PDB entry 9DIY | electron microscopy, 5.36 A resolution (low resolution: residue-level contacts below are approximate; hydrogen-bond / salt-bridge calls are withheld) | chains A and C of the 3 polymer chains in the assembly

== Chain A ==
Protein: Envelope glycoprotein H
Organism: Human betaherpesvirus 5
UniProt: A8T7F0 (A8T7F0_HCMV); numbering as in UniProt (aligned over 30-709)
Sequence (680 residues; row label = number of the first residue in the row):
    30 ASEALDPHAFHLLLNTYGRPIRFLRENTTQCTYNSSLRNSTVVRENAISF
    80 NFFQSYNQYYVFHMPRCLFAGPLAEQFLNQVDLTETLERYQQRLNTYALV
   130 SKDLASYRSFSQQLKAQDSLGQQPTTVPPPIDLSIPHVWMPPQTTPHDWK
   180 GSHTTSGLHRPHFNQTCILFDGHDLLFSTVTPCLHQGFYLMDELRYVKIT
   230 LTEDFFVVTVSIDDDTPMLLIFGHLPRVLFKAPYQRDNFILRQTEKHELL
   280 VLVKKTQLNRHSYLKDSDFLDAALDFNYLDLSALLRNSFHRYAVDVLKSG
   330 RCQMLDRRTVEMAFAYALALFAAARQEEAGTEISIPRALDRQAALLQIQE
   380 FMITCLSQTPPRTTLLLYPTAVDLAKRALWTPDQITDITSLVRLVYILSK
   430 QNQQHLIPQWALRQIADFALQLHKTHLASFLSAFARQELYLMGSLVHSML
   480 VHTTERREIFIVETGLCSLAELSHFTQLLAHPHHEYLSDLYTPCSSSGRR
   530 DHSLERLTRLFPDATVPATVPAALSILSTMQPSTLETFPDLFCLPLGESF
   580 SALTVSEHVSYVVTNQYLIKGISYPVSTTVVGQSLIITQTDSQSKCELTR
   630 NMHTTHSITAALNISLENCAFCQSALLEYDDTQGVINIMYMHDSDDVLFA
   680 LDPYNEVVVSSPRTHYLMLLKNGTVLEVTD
Disordered / not traced: 30-37, 135-187, 310-709
Disulfides: Cys196-Cys212
Covalently attached groups: N-acetylglucosamine (NAG) linked to Asn56, Asn63, Asn193

== Chain C ==
Protein: UL116
Organism: Human betaherpesvirus 5
UniProt: A8T7J8 (A8T7J8_HCMV); numbering as in UniProt (aligned over 25-313)
Sequence (332 residues; each row starts with the number of its first residue):
    25 VETNATTVTSTTAAAATTNTTVATTGTTTTSPNVTSTTSNTVITPTTVSS
    75 VSNLTSSATSIPISTSTVSGTRNTRNNNTTTIGTNVTSPSPSVSILTTVT
   125 PAATSTTSNNGDVTSDYTPTFDLENITTTRAPTRPPAQDLCSHNLSIILY
   175 EEESQSSVDIAVDEEEPELEDDDEYDELWFPLYFEAECNLNYTLQYVNHS
   225 CDYSVRQSSVSFPPWRDIDSVTFVPRNLSNCSAHGLAVIVAGNQTWYVNP
   275 FSLAHLLDAIYNVLGIEDLSANFRRQLAPYRHTLIVPQTGGSGGSGSDDD
   325 DKAGWSHPQFEKGGGSGGGSGGGSWSHPQFEK
Disordered / not traced: 25-202, 309-356
Disulfides: Cys225-Cys255
Covalently attached groups: N-acetylglucosamine (NAG) linked to Asn215, Asn222, Asn251, Asn254, Asn267
Sequence notes: expression tag (314-356)

== Interface between chain A and chain C ==
Contacting residue pairs - 88 pairs, chain A then chain C:
  Asn44(A) - Leu288(C)
  Thr45(A) - Leu288(C)
  Gly47(A) - Trp203(C)
  Ile50(A) - Phe204(C)
  Ile50(A) - Pro205(C)
  Arg51(A) - Trp203(C)
  Glu55(A) - Leu206(C)
  Asn56(A) - Leu206(C)
  Thr57(A) - Leu206(C)
  Thr57(A) - Tyr207(C)
  Thr58(A) - Glu209(C)
  Gln59(A) - Glu209(C)
  Cys60(A) - Glu209(C)
  Cys60(A) - Ala210(C)
  Cys60(A) - Glu211(C)
  Cys60(A) - Cys212(C)
  Ile77(A) - Trp239(C)
  Ile77(A) - Ile242(C)
  Ile77(A) - Asp243(C)
  Ser78(A) - Asp243(C)
  Ser78(A) - Ser244(C)
  Ser78(A) - Val245(C)
  Phe79(A) - Val245(C)
  Phe79(A) - Phe247(C)
  Asn80(A) - Val245(C)
  Asn80(A) - Thr246(C)
  Asn80(A) - Phe247(C)
  Phe81(A) - Phe247(C)
  Phe81(A) - Pro249(C)
  Phe81(A) - Tyr304(C)
  Phe82(A) - Phe247(C)
  Phe82(A) - Val248(C)
  Phe82(A) - Pro249(C)
  Asn86(A) - Cys212(C)
  Asn86(A) - Asn213(C)
  Asn86(A) - Leu214(C)
  Gln87(A) - Ala210(C)
  Gln87(A) - Glu211(C)
  Gln87(A) - Cys212(C)
  Tyr88(A) - Ala210(C)
  Tyr88(A) - Glu211(C)
  Tyr88(A) - Leu214(C)
  Tyr88(A) - Tyr216(C)
  Tyr89(A) - Phe208(C)
  Tyr89(A) - Glu209(C)
  Tyr89(A) - Ala210(C)
  Tyr89(A) - Glu211(C)
  Val90(A) - Phe208(C)
  Val90(A) - Glu209(C)
  Val90(A) - Glu211(C)
  Phe91(A) - Phe208(C)
  Phe91(A) - Phe297(C)
  His92(A) - Tyr207(C)
  His92(A) - Phe208(C)
  Met93(A) - Tyr207(C)
  Pro94(A) - Tyr207(C)
  Phe98(A) - Tyr285(C)
  Phe98(A) - Ile290(C)
  Ala99(A) - Arg240(C)
  Gly100(A) - Arg240(C)
  Leu102(A) - Leu288(C)
  Ala103(A) - Trp239(C)
  Ala103(A) - Arg240(C)
  Glu104(A) - Arg240(C)
  Phe106(A) - Leu280(C)
  Leu107(A) - Pro238(C)
  Asp111(A) - Arg230(C)
  Asp111(A) - Ser233(C)
  Leu112(A) - Val272(C)
  Leu112(A) - Asn273(C)
  Leu112(A) - Ser276(C)
  Thr113(A) - Tyr227(C)
  Thr113(A) - Arg230(C)
  Thr113(A) - Ser233(C)
  Thr113(A) - Val272(C)
  Glu114(A) - Asn273(C)
  Thr115(A) - Tyr227(C)
  Leu116(A) - His306(C)
  Phe206(A) - Leu280(C)
  Val257(A) - Ala283(C)
  Val257(A) - Asn286(C)
  Val257(A) - Val287(C)
  Ala261(A) - His279(C)
  Pro262(A) - His279(C)
  Pro262(A) - His306(C)
  Pro262(A) - Leu308(C)
  Tyr263(A) - His306(C)
  Tyr263(A) - Leu308(C)
Other interface residues (no listed pair), chain A (53 interface residues in all): Thr61, Ser64, Ala76, Leu97, Pro101, Val110, Phe259, Gln264
Other interface residues (no listed pair), chain C (50 interface residues in all): Asn215, Thr217, Val229, Phe236, Asn251, Phe275, Leu277, Ile284

== In short ==
Chain A and chain C form an interface of 53 and 50 residues respectively. Covalently linked
N-acetylglucosamine: at Asn56(A), Asn63(A) and Asn193(A). Covalently linked N-acetylglucosamine: at Asn215(C),
Asn222(C), Asn251(C), Asn254(C) and Asn267(C).
Chain A is Envelope glycoprotein H and chain C is UL116, both from Human betaherpesvirus 5; the structure,
Local Cryo-EM structure of HCMV gH/UL116 interaction, was determined by electron microscopy, deposited
together with 9DIX.
